4KM9 - chain A; structure by X-ray diffraction, 3.19 A resolution.

# Chain A
Molecule: Suppressor of fused homolog
Organism: Homo sapiens
UniProtKB: Q9UMX1 (SUFU_HUMAN); residue numbers follow UniProt; this construct covers 1-484
Chain sequence (489 residues; each row starts with the number of its first residue; numbers below 1 keep their minus sign (Gly-4 is residue -4)):
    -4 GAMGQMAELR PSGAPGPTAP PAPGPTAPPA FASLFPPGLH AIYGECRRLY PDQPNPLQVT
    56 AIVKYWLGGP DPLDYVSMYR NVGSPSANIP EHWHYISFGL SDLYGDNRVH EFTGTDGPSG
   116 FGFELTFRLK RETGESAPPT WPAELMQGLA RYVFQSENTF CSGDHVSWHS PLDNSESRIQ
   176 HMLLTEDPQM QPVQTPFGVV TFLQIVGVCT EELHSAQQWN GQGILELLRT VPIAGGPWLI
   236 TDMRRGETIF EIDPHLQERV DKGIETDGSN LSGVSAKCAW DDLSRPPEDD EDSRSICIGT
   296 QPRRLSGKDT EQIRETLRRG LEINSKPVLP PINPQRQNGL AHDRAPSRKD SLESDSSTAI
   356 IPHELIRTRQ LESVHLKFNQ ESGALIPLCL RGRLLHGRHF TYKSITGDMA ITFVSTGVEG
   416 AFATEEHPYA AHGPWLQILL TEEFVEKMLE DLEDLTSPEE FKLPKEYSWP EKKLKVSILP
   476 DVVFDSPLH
Unresolved in the structure: -4 to 20, 281-355, 453-456, 482-484
Sequence notes: expression tag (-4 to 0)
Swiss-Prot annotation at these positions:
  - modified residue: Ser301 (Phosphoserine), Lys303 (N6-acetyllysine), Ser342 (Phosphoserine), Ser346 (Phosphoserine), Ser352 (Phosphoserine), Thr353 (Phosphothreonine), Ser481 (Phosphoserine)
  - cross-link (Glycyl lysine isopeptide (Lys-Gly)): Lys257 (interchain with G-Cter in ubiquitin), Lys321 (interchain with G-Cter in SUMO2)
Reported in the primary citation:
  - mutagenesis - Y147R, Y147R/F155A (Kd 5 uM), F155A, D159R, L380R: decreased binding to hGli1 (97-143)
  - mutagenesis - Y147R/D159R/L380R, Y147R/F155A/D159A/L380R, Y147R/F155A/D159R/L380R: abolished binding to hGli1 (97-143)
  - mutagenesis - Y147R/D159R/L380R, D159R, L380R: decreased binding to mGli2
  - mutagenesis - Y147R/D159R/L380R, D159R, L380R: abolished localization to FL Gli2
  - mutagenesis - Y147R/D159R/L380R, D159R, L380R: decreased stability in response to mGli2
  - mutagenesis - Y147R/D159R/L380R, D159R, L380R: increased signaling in response to hGli1

# Overview
The paper reports that Y147R, Y147R/F155A and F155A, among others, reduce binding to hGli1 (97-143);
Y147R/D159R/L380R, Y147R/F155A/D159A/L380R and Y147R/F155A/D159R/L380R abolish binding to hGli1 (97-143); 8
substitutions were tested in all.
Chain A is Suppressor of fused homolog (Homo sapiens); the structure, Crystal structure of human Suppressor of
Fused, was determined by X-ray diffraction, deposited together with 4KM8, 4KMA, 4KMD and 4KMH.
